PDB entry 7SOM | electron microscopy, 3.70 A resolution | chains AK and AL of the 200 polymer chains in the assembly

Chain AK:
Protein: Tubulin beta
From: Chlamydomonas reinhardtii
UniProtKB: P04690 (TBB_CHLRE); residues 1-443 here = UniProt positions 1-443
Amino-acid sequence (443 residues; numbered 1 to 443; the number before each row is that of its first residue):
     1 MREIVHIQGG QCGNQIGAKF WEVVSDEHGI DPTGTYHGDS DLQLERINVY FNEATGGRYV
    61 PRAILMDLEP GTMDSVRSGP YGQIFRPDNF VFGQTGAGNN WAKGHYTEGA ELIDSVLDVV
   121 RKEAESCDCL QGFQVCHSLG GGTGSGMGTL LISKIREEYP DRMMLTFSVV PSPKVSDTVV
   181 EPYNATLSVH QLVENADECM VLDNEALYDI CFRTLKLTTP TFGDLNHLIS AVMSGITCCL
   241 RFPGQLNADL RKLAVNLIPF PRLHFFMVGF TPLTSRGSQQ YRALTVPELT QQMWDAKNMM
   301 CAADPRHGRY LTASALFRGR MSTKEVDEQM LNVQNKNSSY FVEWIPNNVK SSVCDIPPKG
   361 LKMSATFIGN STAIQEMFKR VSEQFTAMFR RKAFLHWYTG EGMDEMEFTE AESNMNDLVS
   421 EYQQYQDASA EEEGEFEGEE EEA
Not modelled in the structure: 432-443
UniProt features mapped onto this chain:
  - binding site (GTP): Gln11, Glu69, Ser138, Gly142, Thr143, Gly144, Asn204, Asn226
  - binding site (Mg(2+)): Glu69

Chain AL:
Protein: Tubulin alpha
From: Chlamydomonas reinhardtii
UniProtKB: P09204 (TBA1_CHLRE); residues 1-451 here = UniProt positions 1-451
Amino-acid sequence (451 residues; numbered 1 to 451; the number before each row is that of its first residue):
     1 MREVISIHIG QAGIQVGNAC WELYCLEHGI QPDGQMPSDK TIGGGDDAFN TFFSETGAGK
    61 HVPRCIFLDL EPTVVDEVRT GTYRQLFHPE QLISGKEDAA NNFARGHYTI GKEIVDLALD
   121 RIRKLADNCT GLQGFLVFNA VGGGTGSGLG SLLLERLSVD YGKKSKLGFT VYPSPQVSTA
   181 VVEPYNSVLS THSLLEHTDV AVMLDNEAIY DICRRSLDIE RPTYTNLNRL IAQVISSLTA
   241 SLRFDGALNV DITEFQTNLV PYPRIHFMLS SYAPIISAEK AYHEQLSVAE ITNAAFEPAS
   301 MMVKCDPRHG KYMACCLMYR GDVVPKDVNA SVATIKTKRT IQFVDWCPTG FKCGINYQPP
   361 TVVPGGDLAK VQRAVCMISN STAIGEIFSR LDHKFDLMYA KRAFVHWYVG EGMEEGEFSE
   421 AREDLAALEK DFEEVGAESA EGAGEGEGEE Y
Not modelled in the structure: 38-46, 440-451
UniProt features mapped onto this chain:
  - active site: Glu254
  - binding site (GTP): Gln11, Glu71, Gly144, Thr145, Thr179, Asn206, Asn228
  - binding site (Mg(2+)): Glu71
  - site: Tyr451 (Involved in polymerization)
  - modified residue: Lys40 (N6-acetyllysine)
Ion coordination: Mg2+: Glu71 (together with GTP)

Chain AK / chain AL interface:
Residue-residue contacts (79; chain AK residue first):
  Gln11(AK) - Ala247(AL)
  Gln11(AK) - Leu248(AL)
  Gln11(AK) - Asn249(AL)  hydrogen bond (side chain-backbone)
  Glu69(AK) - Arg2(AL)  salt bridge
  Glu69(AK) - Asp251(AL)
  Pro70(AK) - Arg2(AL)
  Gly71(AK) - Arg2(AL)
  Gln94(AK) - Met1(AL)
  Gln94(AK) - Thr130(AL)  hydrogen bond
  Gln94(AK) - Gly131(AL)
  Gln94(AK) - Gln133(AL)
  Gly96(AK) - Thr253(AL)
  Gly98(AK) - Thr253(AL)
  Gly98(AK) - Glu254(AL)
  Gly98(AK) - Thr257(AL)
  Asn99(AK) - Glu254(AL)  hydrogen bond
  Asn99(AK) - Asn258(AL)
  Asn99(AK) - Lys352(AL)
  Val175(AK) - Asn329(AL)
  Val175(AK) - Val332(AL)  hydrophobic
  Ser176(AK) - Thr349(AL)
  Ser176(AK) - Phe351(AL)  hydrogen bond (side chain-backbone)
  Asp177(AK) - Leu248(AL)
  Asp177(AK) - Phe351(AL)
  Asp177(AK) - Lys352(AL)
  Asp177(AK) - Cys353(AL)  hydrogen bond
  Thr178(AK) - Phe351(AL)
  Thr178(AK) - Lys352(AL)
  Val179(AK) - Asn258(AL)
  Val179(AK) - Ala314(AL)  hydrophobic
  Val179(AK) - Thr349(AL)  hydrogen bond (backbone-side chain)
  Val179(AK) - Phe351(AL)
  Val179(AK) - Lys352(AL)
  Val180(AK) - Asn258(AL)
  Pro182(AK) - Thr349(AL)
  Tyr208(AK) - Pro325(AL)  hydrogen bond (side chain-backbone)
  Tyr208(AK) - Lys326(AL)  hydrogen bond (backbone-side chain)
  Tyr208(AK) - Asn329(AL)
  Phe212(AK) - Lys326(AL)
  Thr219(AK) - Val324(AL)
  Pro220(AK) - Val324(AL)
  Pro220(AK) - Pro325(AL)
  Pro220(AK) - Lys326(AL)
  Thr221(AK) - Val324(AL)
  Thr221(AK) - Pro325(AL)
  Phe222(AK) - Ala247(AL)  hydrophobic
  Phe222(AK) - Leu248(AL)  hydrophobic
  Phe222(AK) - Pro325(AL)
  Gln384(AK) - Pro348(AL)
  Gln384(AK) - Thr349(AL)
  Ala387(AK) - Trp346(AL)
  Ala387(AK) - Pro348(AL)  hydrophobic
  Met388(AK) - Trp346(AL)
  Met388(AK) - Pro348(AL)
  Met388(AK) - Thr349(AL)
  Arg390(AK) - Ser439(AL)  hydrogen bond
  Arg391(AK) - Tyr262(AL)  hydrogen bond (backbone-side chain)
  Arg391(AK) - Trp346(AL)
  Arg391(AK) - Glu434(AL)  hydrogen bond (side chain-backbone)
  Arg391(AK) - Val435(AL)  hydrogen bond (side chain-backbone)
  Arg391(AK) - Ala437(AL)  hydrogen bond (side chain-backbone)
  Arg391(AK) - Ser439(AL)
  Lys392(AK) - Tyr262(AL)
  Ala393(AK) - Tyr262(AL)
  Ala393(AK) - Trp346(AL)  hydrophobic
  Phe394(AK) - Thr257(AL)
  Phe394(AK) - Asn258(AL)
  Phe394(AK) - Val260(AL)
  Phe394(AK) - Pro261(AL)  hydrogen bond (backbone-backbone)
  Phe394(AK) - Ala314(AL)  hydrophobic
  Phe394(AK) - Trp346(AL)  hydrophobic
  His396(AK) - Val260(AL)
  His396(AK) - Pro261(AL)  hydrogen bond (side chain-backbone)
  His396(AK) - Tyr262(AL)
  His396(AK) - Pro263(AL)
  Trp397(AK) - Asp199(AL)
  Trp397(AK) - Gln256(AL)  hydrogen bond (side chain-backbone)
  Trp397(AK) - Thr257(AL)
  Trp397(AK) - Val260(AL)  hydrogen bond (side chain-backbone)
Other interface residues (no listed pair), chain AK (42 interface residues in all): Asp74, Thr95, Ala97, Asn100, Lys103, Pro173, Lys174, Glu181, Asp209, Thr218, Leu395
Other interface residues (no listed pair), chain AL (43 interface residues in all): Asp47, Lys163, Leu259, Cys315, Lys336, Asp345, Cys347, Gly350

Summary:
The interface between chain AK and chain AL involves 42 residues on one side and 43 on the other, with 17
hydrogen bonds and 1 salt bridge. Among the polar pairs are Glu69(AK)-Arg2(AL), Gln11(AK)-Asn249(AL) and
Gln94(AK)-Thr130(AL).
Here chain AK is Tubulin beta and chain AL is Tubulin alpha, both from Chlamydomonas reinhardtii. Entry 7SOM
(Ciliary C2 central pair apparatus isolated from Chlamydomonas reinhardtii) was determined by electron
microscopy.
